PDB entry 8DYW | electron microscopy, 3.72 A resolution | chains I and A of the 21 polymer chains in the assembly

[Chain I]
Molecule: Circumsporozoite protein
From: Plasmodium falciparum
Chain sequence (278 residues; each row starts with the number of its first residue; numbers below 1 keep their minus sign (Tyr-84 is residue -84)):
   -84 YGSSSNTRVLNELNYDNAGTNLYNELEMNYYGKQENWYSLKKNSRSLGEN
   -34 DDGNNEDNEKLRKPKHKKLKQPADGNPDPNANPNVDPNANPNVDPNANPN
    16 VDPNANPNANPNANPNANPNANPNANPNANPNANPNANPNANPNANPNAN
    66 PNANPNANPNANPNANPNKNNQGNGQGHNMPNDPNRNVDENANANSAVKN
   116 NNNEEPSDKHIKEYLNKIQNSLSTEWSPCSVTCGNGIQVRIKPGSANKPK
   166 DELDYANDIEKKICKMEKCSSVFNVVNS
Not modelled in the structure: -84 to 0, 81-193

[Chain A]
Molecule: 239 Fab heavy chain
From: Homo sapiens
Notes: antibody fragment or engineered binder
Chain sequence (450 residues; each row starts with the number of its first residue; a row labelled like 82A-82C holds insertion residues (82A, then the next letters in order)):
     1 QVQLVESGGGVVQPGRSLRLSCAASRLTFRNFGMHWVRQTPGKGLEWVAV
    51 IW
   52A H
    53 DGSNKFYADSVEGRFTISRDNSKNTLYLQM
82A-82C NSL
    83 RDEDTAIYYCAKDWGGAS
100A-100D DRVF
   101 DYWGRGTLVIVSSASTKGPSVFPLAPSSKSTSGGTAALGCLVKDYFPEPV
   151 TVSWNSGALTSGVHTFPAVLQSSGLYSLSSVVTVPSSSLGTQTYICNVNH
   201 KPSNTKVDKKVEPKSCDKTHTCPPCPAPELLGGPSVFLFPPKPKDTLMIS
   251 RTPEVTCVVVDVSHEDPEVKFNWYVDGVEVHNAKTKPREEQYNSTYRVVS
   301 VLTVLHQDWLNGKEYKCKVSNKALPAPIEKTISKAKGQPREPQVYTLPPS
   351 RDELTKNQVSLTCLVKGFYPSDIAVEWESNGQPENNYKTTPPVLDSDGSF
   401 FLYSKLTVDKSRWQQGNVFSCSVMHEALHNHYTQKSLSLSPG
Not modelled in the structure: 114-442
Disulfide bonds: Cys22-Cys92

[How chain I and chain A interact]
Pairs across the interface - 19 pairs, chain I then chain A:
  Asp1(I) with Phe58(A)
  Pro2(I) with Phe58(A), hydrophobic
  Asn3(I) with Arg100B(A)
  Ala4(I) with Trp52(A), hydrophobic
  Asn5(I) with Gly98(A), hydrogen bond (side chain-backbone); Ala99(A), hydrogen bond (side chain-backbone); Arg100B(A)
  Pro6(I) with Gly33(A), hydrogen bond (backbone-backbone); Trp52(A); Asp95(A); Arg100B(A)
  Asn7(I) with Asn31(A); Phe32(A); Gly33(A); His52A(A); Gly97(A); Arg100B(A)
  Val8(I) with Asn31(A); His52A(A)
Other interface residues (no listed pair), chain A (16 interface residues in all): Arg30, His35, Trp47, Val50, Ser100
The authors on this interface:
  - epitope / paratope residues, chain A: Phe32(A), Trp52(A), His52A(A)

[Summary]
8 residues of chain I and 16 residues of chain A are in contact; the contacts include 3 hydrogen bonds. Polar
pairs include Asn5(I)-Gly98(A), Asn5(I)-Ala99(A) and Pro6(I)-Gly33(A). The paper reports epitope/paratope
residues Phe32(A), Trp52(A) and His52A(A).
Here chain I is Circumsporozoite protein (Plasmodium falciparum) and chain A is 239 Fab heavy chain (Homo
sapiens). Entry 8DYW (Cryo-EM structure of 239 Fab in complex with recombinant shortened Plasmodium falciparum
circumsporozoite protein (rsCSP)) was determined by electron microscopy together with 8DYX, 8DYY, 8DZ4 and
8EKF from the same study.
